Entry 2INC (X-ray diffraction, 1.85 A resolution); this record covers chains A and C of the 3 polymer chains in the assembly.

Chain A:
Molecule: Toluene, o-xylene monooxygenase oxygenase subunit
Source organism: Pseudomonas stutzeri
UniProt: O87798 (O87798_PSEST); numbering as in UniProt (aligned over 2-492)
Amino-acid sequence (491 residues; each row starts with the number of its first residue):
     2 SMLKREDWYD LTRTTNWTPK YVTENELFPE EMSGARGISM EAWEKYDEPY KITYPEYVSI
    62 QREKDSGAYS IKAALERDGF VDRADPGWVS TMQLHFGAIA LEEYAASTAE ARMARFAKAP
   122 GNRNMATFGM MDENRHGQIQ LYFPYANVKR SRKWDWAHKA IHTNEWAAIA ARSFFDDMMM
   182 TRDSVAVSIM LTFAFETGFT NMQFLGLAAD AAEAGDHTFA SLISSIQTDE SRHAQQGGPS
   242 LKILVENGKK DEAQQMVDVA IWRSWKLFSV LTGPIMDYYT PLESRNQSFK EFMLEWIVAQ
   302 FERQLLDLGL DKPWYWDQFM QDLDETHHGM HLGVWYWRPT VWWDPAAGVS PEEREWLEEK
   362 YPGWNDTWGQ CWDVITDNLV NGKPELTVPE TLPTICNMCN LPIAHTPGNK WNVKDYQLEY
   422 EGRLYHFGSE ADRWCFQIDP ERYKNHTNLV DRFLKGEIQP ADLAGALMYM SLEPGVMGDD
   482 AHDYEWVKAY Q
Ion coordination: Fe ion site 1: Glu104, Glu134, His137; Fe ion site 2: Glu134, Glu197, Glu231, His234
What the authors report for this chain:
  - Fe ion coordination: Glu231

Chain C:
Molecule: TouB protein
Source organism: Pseudomonas stutzeri
UniProt: O87799 (O87799_PSEST); residues 3-85 here = UniProt positions 3-85
Amino-acid sequence (83 residues; numbered 3 to 85; the number before each row is that of its first residue):
     3 TFPIMSNFER DFVIQLVPVD TEDTMDQVAE KCAYHSINRR VHPQPEKILR VRRHEDGTLF
    63 PRGMIVSDAG LRPTETLDII FMD

Interface between chain A and chain C:
Residue-residue contacts - 73 pairs, chain A then chain C:
  Gly330(A) - Phe14(C)
  Leu333(A) - Phe14(C)  hydrophobic
  Gly334(A) - Phe14(C)
  Tyr337(A) - Arg41(C)  hydrogen bond
  Tyr337(A) - Arg42(C)
  Trp338(A) - Gln17(C)
  Trp369(A) - Phe14(C)  hydrophobic
  Gln371(A) - Arg12(C)
  Cys372(A) - Arg42(C)
  Val375(A) - Asn40(C)
  Val375(A) - Arg41(C)
  Val375(A) - Arg42(C)
  Val375(A) - Val43(C)
  Val375(A) - His44(C)
  Ile376(A) - Arg41(C)
  Ile376(A) - Arg42(C)
  Asn379(A) - Asn40(C)
  Asn379(A) - Arg41(C)
  Glu386(A) - Arg41(C)
  Leu387(A) - Asn40(C)
  Leu387(A) - Arg41(C)
  Val389(A) - Arg41(C)  hydrogen bond (backbone-side chain)
  Glu391(A) - Tyr36(C)  hydrogen bond
  Glu391(A) - His37(C)
  Glu391(A) - Arg41(C)  salt bridge
  Thr392(A) - Gln17(C)
  Thr392(A) - Leu18(C)  hydrogen bond (side chain-backbone)
  Thr392(A) - His37(C)
  Leu393(A) - Gln17(C)
  Leu393(A) - Leu18(C)  hydrogen bond (backbone-backbone)
  Pro394(A) - Ile16(C)
  Thr395(A) - Met7(C)  hydrogen bond
  Thr395(A) - Ile16(C)  hydrogen bond (backbone-backbone)
  Thr395(A) - Gln17(C)  hydrogen bond (side chain-backbone)
  Thr395(A) - Leu18(C)
  Ile404(A) - Val15(C)
  Ile404(A) - Ile16(C)  hydrogen bond (backbone-backbone)
  Ala405(A) - Phe14(C)
  His406(A) - Phe14(C)  hydrogen bond (backbone-backbone)
  Pro408(A) - Arg12(C)
  Pro408(A) - Asp13(C)
  Pro408(A) - Phe14(C)  hydrophobic
  Gly409(A) - Arg12(C)  hydrogen bond (backbone-backbone)
  Asn410(A) - Arg12(C)  hydrogen bond
  Trp412(A) - Asn9(C)
  Trp412(A) - Phe10(C)  hydrogen bond (side chain-backbone)
  Trp412(A) - Glu11(C)
  Trp412(A) - Arg12(C)
  Trp412(A) - Asp13(C)  hydrogen bond (side chain-backbone)
  Val414(A) - Asn9(C)  hydrogen bond (backbone-side chain)
  Val414(A) - Asp13(C)
  Val414(A) - Phe14(C)
  Val414(A) - Ile16(C)  hydrophobic
  Val414(A) - His56(C)
  Lys415(A) - His56(C)
  Asp416(A) - Ile16(C)
  Asp416(A) - His56(C)  hydrogen bond (backbone-side chain)
  Asp416(A) - Thr78(C)  hydrogen bond
  Gln418(A) - Glu57(C)
  Gln418(A) - Glu77(C)
  Gln418(A) - Thr78(C)  hydrogen bond
  Glu420(A) - Arg74(C)  salt bridge
  Leu425(A) - Arg74(C)
  Leu425(A) - Pro75(C)
  Leu425(A) - Thr76(C)
  Leu425(A) - Glu77(C)
  His427(A) - Met7(C)
  His427(A) - Thr76(C)  hydrogen bond (side chain-backbone)
  His427(A) - Thr78(C)  hydrogen bond
  Val451(A) - Met7(C)  hydrophobic
  Leu455(A) - Pro5(C)  hydrophobic
  Leu455(A) - Leu18(C)  hydrophobic
  Leu455(A) - Thr76(C)
Also at the interface, not in a pair above, chain A (41 interface residues in all): Asp374, Asp378, Pro390, Pro403, Thr407, Phe454
Also at the interface, not in a pair above, chain C (29 interface residues in all): Arg54, Asp80, Ile82

In short:
41 residues of chain A and 29 residues of chain C are in contact; the contacts include 20 hydrogen bonds and 2
salt bridges. Polar contacts include Glu391(A)-Arg41(C), Glu420(A)-Arg74(C) and Tyr337(A)-Arg41(C). The Fe ion
site 1 is built by Glu104(A), Glu134(A) and His137(A). The paper reports Fe ion coordination by Glu231(A).
Here chain A is Toluene, o-xylene monooxygenase oxygenase subunit and chain C is TouB protein, both from
Pseudomonas stutzeri. Entry 2INC (Native Toluene/o-xylene Monooxygenase Hydroxylase X-ray Crystal Structure)
was determined by X-ray diffraction, deposited together with 2IND.
